PDB entry 9UD6 | electron microscopy, 2.65 A resolution | chains B and C of the 6 polymer chains in the assembly

# Chain B
Protein: Na(+)-translocating NADH-quinone reductase subunit B
Source organism: Vibrio cholerae O395
Notes: EC 7.2.1.1
UniProt: A5F5X0 (NQRB_VIBC3); residues 1-415 here = UniProt positions 1-415
Chain sequence (415 residues; each row starts with the number of its first residue):
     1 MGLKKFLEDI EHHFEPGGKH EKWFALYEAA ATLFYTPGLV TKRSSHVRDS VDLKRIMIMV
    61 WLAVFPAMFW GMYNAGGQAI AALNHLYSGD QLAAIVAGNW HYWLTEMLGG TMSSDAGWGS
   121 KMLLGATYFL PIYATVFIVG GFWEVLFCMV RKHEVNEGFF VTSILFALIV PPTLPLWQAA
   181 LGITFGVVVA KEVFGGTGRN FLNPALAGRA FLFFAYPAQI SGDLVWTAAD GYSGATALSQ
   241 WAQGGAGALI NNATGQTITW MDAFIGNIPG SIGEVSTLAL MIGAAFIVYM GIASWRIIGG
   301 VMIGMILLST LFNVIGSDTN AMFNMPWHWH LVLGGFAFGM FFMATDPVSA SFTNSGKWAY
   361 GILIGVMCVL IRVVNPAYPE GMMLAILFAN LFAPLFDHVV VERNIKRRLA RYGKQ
Unresolved in the structure: 1-26, 414-415
Ligand contacts:
  - FMN (flavin mononucleotide), molecule 1: Ile169, Leu206, Arg209, Phe213, Trp226, Ala235, Thr236, Ala237, Leu238, Ser239, Gly270, Ser271, Glu274, Gly334, Gly335, Phe338, Gly339, Met343, Tyr378, Pro379, Glu380, Gly381, Met382, Met383, Leu384
  - FMN, molecule 2: Phe213, Phe214, Pro217, Ser221, Gly222, Asp223, Ala377, Tyr378
  - riboflavin (RBF): Ile56, Met57, Val60, Gly158, Val161, Thr162, Leu165, Lys191, Thr197, Gly198, Asn200, Leu202, Asn203, Pro204, Ala205, Ile292, Phe342, Met343, Thr345, Asp346, Pro347, Val348, Ser349
Swiss-Prot annotation at these positions:
  - modified residue: Thr236 (FMN phosphoryl threonine)
  - mutagenesis: Phe185 (F185A: Decreases riboflavin content), Trp226 (W226L: Decreases riboflavin content)

# Chain C
Protein: Na(+)-translocating NADH-quinone reductase subunit C
Source organism: Vibrio cholerae O395
Notes: EC 7.2.1.1
UniProt: A5F5Y7 (NQRC_VIBC3); residue numbers follow UniProt; this construct covers 1-257
Chain sequence (257 residues; numbered 1 to 257; the number before each row is that of its first residue):
     1 MASNNDSIKK TLFVVIALSL VCSIIVSAAA VGLRDKQKEN AALDKQSKIL QVAGIEAKGS
    61 KQIVELFNKS IEPRLVDFNT GDFVEGDAAN YDQRKAAKEA SESIKLTAEQ DKAKIQRRAN
   121 VGVVYLVKDG DKTSKVILPV HGNGLWSMMY AFVAVETDGN TVSGLTYYEQ GETPGLGGEV
   181 ENPAWRAQWV GKKLFDENHK PAIKIVKGGA PQGSEHGVDG LSGATLTSNG VQNTFDFWLG
   241 DMGFGPFLTK VRDGGLN
Unresolved in the structure: 1-5, 257
Ligand contacts:
  - Ca2+ (CA): Gln93, Ala97, Arg117, Arg118, Ala119, His141, Trp238
  - FMN (flavin mononucleotide): Leu145, Trp146, Glu172, Thr173, Leu176, Gly177, Lys207, Gly223, Ala224, Thr225, Leu226, Thr227
Swiss-Prot annotation at these positions:
  - modified residue: Thr225 (FMN phosphoryl threonine)
  - mutagenesis: His216 (H216L: Decrease in FMN binding), Thr225 (T225L: Loss of FMN binding)

# How chain B and chain C interact
Pairs across the interface - 8 pairs, chain B then chain C:
  Pro217(B) - Leu176(C)  hydrophobic
  Ala218(B) - Leu176(C)  hydrophobic
  Asp223(B) - Lys207(C)  salt bridge
  Leu224(B) - Ser222(C)
  Ser233(B) - Lys207(C)
  Pro376(B) - Leu226(C)
  Ala377(B) - Trp146(C)  hydrophobic
  Tyr378(B) - Trp146(C)
Also at the interface, not in a pair above, chain C (6 interface residues in all): Leu145

# In short
8 residues of chain B face 6 of chain C across their interface; the contacts include 1 salt bridge. Its one
salt-bridged contact is Asp223(B)-Lys207(C). One flavin mononucleotide molecule is bound between chain B and
chain C. Chain B binds flavin mononucleotide and riboflavin.
Chain B is Na(+)-translocating NADH-quinone reductase subunit B and chain C is Na(+)-translocating
NADH-quinone reductase subunit C, both from Vibrio cholerae O395; the structure, Cryo-EM structure of
Na+-translocating NADH-ubiquinone oxidoreductase from Vibrio cholerae reduced by NADH, in the absence of ...,
was determined by electron microscopy (same publication as 9U5G, 9UD3, 9UD4, 9UD5, 9UD8, 9UD9 and 4 further
entries).
